Entry 8R5Q (X-ray diffraction, 2.62 A resolution); this record covers chains A and C of the 4 polymer chains in the assembly.

[Chain A (and C)]
Name: Tryptophan 2,3-dioxygenase
From: Homo sapiens
Notes: chain C of this document is another copy of the same molecule, construct and numbering; everything in this record applies to it too
Reference sequence: P48775 (T23O_HUMAN); residues 39-389 here = UniProt positions 39-389
Amino-acid sequence (358 residues; each row starts with the number of its first residue):
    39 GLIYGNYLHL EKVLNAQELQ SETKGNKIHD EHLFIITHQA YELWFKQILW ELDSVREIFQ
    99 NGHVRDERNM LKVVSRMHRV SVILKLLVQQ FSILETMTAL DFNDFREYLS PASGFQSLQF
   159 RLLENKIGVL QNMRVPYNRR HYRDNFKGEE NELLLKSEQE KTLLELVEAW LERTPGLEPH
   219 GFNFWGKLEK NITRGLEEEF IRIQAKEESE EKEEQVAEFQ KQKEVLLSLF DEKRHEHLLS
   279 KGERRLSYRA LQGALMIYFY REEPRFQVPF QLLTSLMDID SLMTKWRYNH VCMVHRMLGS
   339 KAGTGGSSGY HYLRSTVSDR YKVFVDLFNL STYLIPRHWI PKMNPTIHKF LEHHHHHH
Not modelled in the structure: 39, 170-184, 339-358, 389-396 (chain C: 39, 169-184, 339-357, 392-396)
Construct notes: expression tag (390-396)
Swiss-Prot annotation at these positions:
  - binding site (substrate): F72 to H76, R144, T342
  - binding site (heme): H328
  - natural variant: M108 (M108I: In HYPTRP)
  - mutagenesis: Y42 (Y42A: Reduces enzyme activity by 99%), Y45 (Y45A: Reduces enzyme activity by 99%), F72 (F72A: Abolishes enzyme activity), H76 (H76A: Abolishes enzyme activity), F140 (F140A: Reduces enzyme activity by 99%), R144 (R144A: Reduces enzyme activity by 99%), S151 (S151A: Reduces enzyme activity by 90%), Y175 (Y175G: Reduces enzyme activity), H328 (H328A: Abolishes enzyme activity)
Small-molecule neighbours:
  - Y5N (3-chloranyl-N-[(1S)-1-(6-chloranylpyridin-3-yl)-2-phenyl-ethyl]aniline), molecule 1: Y42, Y45, L46
  - Y5N, molecule 2: F72, H76, F140, P149, A150, G152, F153, Q154, S155, F158, W324, H328, M331, V332, M335, L336
  - alpha-methyl-L-tryptophan (ZIQ): V102, R103, E105, W208, R211, T212, P213, I295, R303, F304, P307

[Interface between chain A and chain C]
Pairs across the interface - 27 pairs, chain A then chain C:
  E105(A) - Q305(C)  hydrogen bond (backbone-side chain)
  R106(A) - E300(C)  salt bridge
  R106(A) - E301(C)  salt bridge
  R106(A) - P302(C)
  R106(A) - Q305(C)  hydrogen bond (backbone-side chain)
  M108(A) - Q305(C)
  L109(A) - R299(C)
  L109(A) - Q305(C)
  L109(A) - Q309(C)
  K110(A) - E300(C)  salt bridge
  R299(A) - L109(C)
  E300(A) - R106(C)
  E300(A) - N107(C)
  E300(A) - L109(C)
  E300(A) - K110(C)
  P302(A) - H391(C)
  R303(A) - H391(C)
  Q305(A) - E105(C)  hydrogen bond (side chain-backbone)
  Q305(A) - R106(C)  hydrogen bond (side chain-backbone)
  Q305(A) - M108(C)
  Q305(A) - L109(C)
  Q305(A) - V306(C)
  V306(A) - Q305(C)
  V306(A) - V306(C)  hydrophobic
  Q309(A) - L109(C)
  Q309(A) - Q309(C)  hydrogen bond
  K387(A) - H391(C)
Also at the interface, not in a pair above, chain A (17 interface residues in all): N107, V112, F308, F388
Also at the interface, not in a pair above, chain C (16 interface residues in all): V112, F308

[Summary]
The interface between chain A and chain C involves 17 residues on one side and 16 on the other, with 5
hydrogen bonds and 3 salt bridges. Polar contacts include R106(A)-E300(C), R106(A)-E301(C) and
K110(A)-E300(C). Chain A binds compound Y5N and alpha-methyl-L-tryptophan.
Both chains are Tryptophan 2,3-dioxygenase (Homo sapiens). Entry 8R5Q (Structure of apo TDO with a bound
inhibitor) was determined by X-ray diffraction together with 9EZJ and 8R5R from the same study.
